PDB entry 2FHI | X-ray diffraction, 2.60 A resolution | chain A

== Chain A ==
Molecule: Fragile histidine triad protein
Source organism: Homo sapiens
Notes: EC 3.6.1.29
UniProtKB: P49789 (FHIT_HUMAN); residue numbers follow UniProt; this construct covers 1-147
Sequence (147 residues; numbered 1 to 147; the number before each row is that of its first residue):
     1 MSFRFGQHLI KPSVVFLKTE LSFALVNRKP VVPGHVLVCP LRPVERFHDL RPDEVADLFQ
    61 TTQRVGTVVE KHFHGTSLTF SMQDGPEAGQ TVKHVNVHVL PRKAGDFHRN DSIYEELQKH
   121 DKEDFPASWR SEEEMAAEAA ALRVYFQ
Unresolved in the structure: 1, 107-128
Construct notes: engineered mutation Asn96 (His in P49789)
Ligand contacts: ado-P-ch2-P-ps-ado (IB2; P1-P2-methylene-P3-thio-diadenosine triphosphate): Phe5, Ile10, Leu25, Val26, Asn27, Arg28, Val31, His35, Leu37, Thr79, Phe80, Ser81, Gln83, Gly89, Gln90, Thr91, Val92, Asn96, His98, Leu100, Arg102
UniProt features mapped onto this chain:
  - motif: His94, Val95, Val97, His98 (Histidine triad motif)
  - binding site (substrate): His8, Asn27, Gln83, Gly89 to Val92, His98
  - site: Tyr114 (Important for induction of apoptosis)
  - modified residue (Phosphotyrosine): Tyr114, Tyr145
Reported in the primary citation:
  - binding site for ado-P-ch2-P-ps-ado: Asn96, His98
  - catalytic residues: His98
  - mutagenesis - H96N: decreased catalytic activity on ApppA
  - mutagenesis - H96N (4-fold): decreased binding to ApppA
  - mutagenesis - H98N (300-fold): decreased catalytic activity (citing earlier work)

== Summary ==
Chain A binds ado-P-ch2-P-ps-ado. Curated annotation (UniProt) lists 8 substrate-binding residues. The paper
reports the catalytic residue His98; H96N reduces catalytic activity on ApppA.
Chain A is Fragile histidine triad protein (Homo sapiens); the structure, Substrate analog (IB2) complex with
the his 96 asn substitution of the fragile histidine triad protein ..., was determined by X-ray diffraction
(same publication as 1FHI).
